Entry 8GON (X-ray diffraction, 2.60 A resolution); this record covers chains A and D of the 5 polymer chains in the assembly.

[Chain A]
Protein: MHC class I antigen
Source organism: Homo sapiens
UniProtKB: Q861F7 (Q861F7_HUMAN); residue numbers follow UniProt; this construct covers 1-275
Amino-acid sequence (276 residues; numbered 0 to 275; the number before each row is that of its first residue; numbering starts at 0):
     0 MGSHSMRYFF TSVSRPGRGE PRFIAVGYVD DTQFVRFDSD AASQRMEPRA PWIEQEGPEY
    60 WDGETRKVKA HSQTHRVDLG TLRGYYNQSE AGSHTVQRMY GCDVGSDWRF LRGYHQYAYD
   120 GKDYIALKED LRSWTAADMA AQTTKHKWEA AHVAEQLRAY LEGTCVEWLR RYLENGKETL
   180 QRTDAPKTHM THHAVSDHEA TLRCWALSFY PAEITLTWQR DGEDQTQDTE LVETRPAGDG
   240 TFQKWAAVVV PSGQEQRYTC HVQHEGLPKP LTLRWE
Not modelled in the structure: 0
Construct notes: initiating methionine (0)
Cystine bridges: C101-C164, C203-C259

[Chain D]
Protein: SARS-CoV-2 specific private TCR RLQ7 alpha
Source organism: Homo sapiens
Amino-acid sequence (207 residues; each row starts with the number of its first residue; numbering starts at 0):
     0 MAQTVTQSQP EMSVQEAETV TLSCTYDTSE SDYYLFWYKQ PPSRQMILVI RQEAYKQQNA
    60 TENRFSVNFQ KAAKSFSLKI SDSQLGDAAM YFCASSGNTP LVFGKGTRLS VIPNIQNPDP
   120 AVYQLRDSKS SDKSVCLFTD FDSQTNVSQS KDSDVYITDK CVLDMRSMDF KSNSAVAWSN
   180 KSDFACANAF NNSIIPEDTF FPSPESS
Not modelled in the structure: 0, 181-182, 193-206
Cystine bridges: C23-C92, C135-C185

[Chain A / chain D interface]
Contacting residue pairs (14):
  R65(A) - T98(D)  hydrogen bond
  K66(A) - E29(D)  salt bridge
  K66(A) - N97(D)
  H151(A) - Y54(D)
  E154(A) - Y54(D)
  Q155(A) - D31(D)
  Q155(A) - Y33(D)  hydrogen bond
  Q155(A) - Y54(D)
  A158(A) - S30(D)  hydrogen bond (backbone-side chain)
  A158(A) - Y54(D)  hydrophobic
  Y159(A) - S30(D)
  G162(A) - S30(D)
  T163(A) - E29(D)
  T163(A) - S30(D)  hydrogen bond (backbone-side chain)
Other interface residues (no listed pair), chain A (11 interface residues in all): A150, W167
Other interface residues (no listed pair), chain D (8 interface residues in all): S28
The authors on this interface:
  - interface residues, chain D: E29(D)

[Summary]
11 residues of chain A face 8 of chain D across their interface; the contacts include 4 hydrogen bonds and 1
salt bridge. Among the polar pairs are K66(A)-E29(D), R65(A)-T98(D) and Q155(A)-Y33(D). From the paper: the
interface residue E29(D).
Chain A is MHC class I antigen and chain D is SARS-CoV-2 specific private TCR RLQ7 alpha, both from Homo
sapiens; the structure, SARS-CoV-2 specific private TCR RLQ7 in complex with RLQ-T1006I-HLA-A2, was determined
by X-ray diffraction, deposited together with 8GOM and 8GOP.
